8SKV - chains A and E of the 8 polymer chains in the assembly; structure by electron microscopy, 3.10 A resolution.

== Chain A ==
Name: Immunoglobulin heavy constant alpha 1
Source organism: Homo sapiens
UniProtKB: P01876 (IGHA1_HUMAN); residues 120-472 here correspond to UniProt positions 1-353 (UniProt number = residue number - 119)
Amino-acid sequence (353 residues; each row starts with the number of its first residue):
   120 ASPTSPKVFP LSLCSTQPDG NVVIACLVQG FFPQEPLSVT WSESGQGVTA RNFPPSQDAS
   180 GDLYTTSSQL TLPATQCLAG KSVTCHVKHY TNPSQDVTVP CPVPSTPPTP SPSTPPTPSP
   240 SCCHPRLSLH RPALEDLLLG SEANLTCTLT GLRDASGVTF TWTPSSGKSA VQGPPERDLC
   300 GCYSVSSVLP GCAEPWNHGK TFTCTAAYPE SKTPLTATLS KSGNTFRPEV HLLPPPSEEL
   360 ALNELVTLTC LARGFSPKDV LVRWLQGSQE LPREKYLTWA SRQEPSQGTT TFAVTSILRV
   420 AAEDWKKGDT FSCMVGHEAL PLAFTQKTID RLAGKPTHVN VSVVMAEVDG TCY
Unresolved in the structure: 120-241, 466-472
Curated features (UniProtKB/Swiss-Prot):
  - glycosylation: Ser224 (O-linked (GalNAc...) serine), Thr225 (O-linked (GalNAc...) threonine), Thr228 (O-linked (GalNAc...) threonine), Ser230 (O-linked (GalNAc...) serine), Ser232 (O-linked (GalNAc...) serine), Thr233 (O-linked (GalNAc...) threonine), Thr236 (O-linked (GalNAc...) threonine), Ser238 (O-linked (GalNAc...) serine), Ser240 (O-linked (GalNAc...) serine), Asn263 (N-linked (GlcNAc...) (complex) asparagine)
Disulfides: Cys266-Cys323, Cys369-Cys432
Covalent attachments: N-acetylglucosamine (NAG) linked to Asn263
What the authors report for this chain:
  - specificity-determining residues: Arg346, Leu441 (by similarity / conservation)

== Chain E ==
Name: Secretory component
Source organism: Homo sapiens
UniProtKB: P01833 (PIGR_HUMAN); residues 1-547 here correspond to UniProt positions 19-565 (UniProt number = residue number + 18)
Amino-acid sequence (553 residues; row label = number of the first residue in the row):
     1 KSPIFGPEEV NSVEGNSVSI TCYYPPTSVN RHTRKYWCRQ GARGGCITLI SSEGYVSSKY
    61 AGRANLTNFP ENGTFVVNIA QLSQDDSGRY KCGLGINSRG LSFDVSLEVS QGPGLLNDTK
   121 VYTVDLGRTV TINCPFKTEN AQKRKSLYKQ IGLYPVLVID SSGYVNPNYT GRIRLDIQGT
   181 GQLLFSVVIN QLRLSDAGQY LCQAGDDSNS NKKNADLQVL KPEPELVYED LRGSVTFHCA
   241 LGPEVANVAK FLCRQSSGEN CDVVVNTLGK RAPAFEGRIL LNPQDKDGSF SVVITGLRKE
   301 DAGRYLCGAH SDGQLQEGSP IQAWQLFVNE ESTIPRSPTV VKGVAGGSVA VLCPYNRKES
   361 KSIKYWCLWE GAQNGRCPLL VDSEGWVKAQ YEGRLSLLEE PGNGTFTVIL NQLTSRDAGF
   421 YWCLTNGDTL WRTTVEIKII EGEPNLKVPG NVTAVLGETL KVPCHFPCKF SSYEKYWCKW
   481 NNTGCQALPS QDEGPSKAFV NCDENSRLVS LTLNLVTRAD EGWYWCGVKQ GHFYGETAAV
   541 YVAVEERHHH HHH
Unresolved in the structure: 1, 491-501, 547-553
Differences from the reference sequence: expression tag (548-553)
Curated features (UniProtKB/Swiss-Prot):
  - glycosylation (N-linked (GlcNAc...) asparagine): Asn65, Asn72, Asn117, Asn168, Asn403, Asn451 (complex), Asn481
Disulfides: Cys22-Cys92, Cys38-Cys46, Cys134-Cys202, Cys239-Cys307, Cys253-Cys261, Cys464-Cys526, Cys478-Cys485
Covalent attachments: N-acetylglucosamine (NAG) linked to Asn65, Asn72, Asn168, Asn403, Asn451, Asn481

== Interface between chain A and chain E ==
Residue-residue contacts - 14 pairs, chain A then chain E:
  Ala360(A) - Ile96(E)
  Ala360(A) - Asn97(E)
  Leu361(A) - Arg34(E)
  Leu361(A) - Thr48(E)  hydrogen bond (backbone-side chain)
  Leu361(A) - Asn97(E)
  Asn362(A) - Cys46(E)
  Asn362(A) - Thr48(E)
  Asn362(A) - Asn97(E)
  Glu363(A) - Arg34(E)  salt bridge
  Glu363(A) - Thr48(E)
  Glu363(A) - Ser51(E)
  Glu363(A) - Tyr55(E)
  Leu364(A) - Tyr55(E)  hydrophobic
  Glu422(A) - Ile47(E)
Other interface residues (no listed pair), chain E (9 interface residues in all): Ser98

== Overview ==
The interface between chain A and chain E involves 6 residues on one side and 9 on the other, with 1 hydrogen
bond and 1 salt bridge. Polar pairs include Glu363(A)-Arg34(E) and Leu361(A)-Thr48(E). Covalently linked
N-acetylglucosamine: at Asn263(A). Covalently linked N-acetylglucosamine: at Asn65(E), Asn72(E), Asn168(E),
Asn403(E), Asn451(E) and Asn481(E). From the paper: specificity determinants Arg346(A) and Leu441(A).
Here chain A is Immunoglobulin heavy constant alpha 1 and chain E is Secretory component, both from Homo
sapiens. Entry 8SKV (Structure of human SIgA1 in complex with Streptococcus pyogenes protein M4 (Arp4)) was
determined by electron microscopy, deposited together with 8SKU.
